Entry 8YW4 (electron microscopy, 3.26 A resolution); this record covers chains A and R of the 6 polymer chains in the assembly.

[Chain A]
Molecule: Mini-Gs
Organism: Homo sapiens
Sequence (361 residues; each row starts with the number of its first residue):
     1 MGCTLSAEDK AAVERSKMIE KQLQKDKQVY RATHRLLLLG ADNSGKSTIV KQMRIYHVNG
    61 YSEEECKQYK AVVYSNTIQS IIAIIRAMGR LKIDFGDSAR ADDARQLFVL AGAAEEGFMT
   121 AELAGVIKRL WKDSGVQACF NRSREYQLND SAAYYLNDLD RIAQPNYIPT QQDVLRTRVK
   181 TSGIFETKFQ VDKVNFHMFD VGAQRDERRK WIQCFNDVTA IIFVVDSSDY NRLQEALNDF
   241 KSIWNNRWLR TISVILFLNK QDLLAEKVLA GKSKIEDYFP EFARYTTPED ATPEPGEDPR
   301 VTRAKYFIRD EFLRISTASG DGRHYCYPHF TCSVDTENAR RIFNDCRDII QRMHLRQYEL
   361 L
Disordered / not traced: 1-4, 59-180

[Chain R]
Molecule: Gastric inhibitory polypeptide receptor
Organism: Homo sapiens
UniProt: P48546 (GIPR_HUMAN); residues 22-421 carry their UniProt numbers (400 of 573 residues fall inside the UniProt entry; the rest is not from it)
Sequence (573 residues; numbered 22 to 594; the number before each row is that of its first residue):
    22 RAETGSKGQT AGELYQRWER YRRECQETLA AAEPPSGLAC NGSFDMYVCW DYAAPNATAR
    82 ASCPWYLPWH HHVTAGFELY QCGSDGRWER YRDHTQCENR ECQEAFLDQR LILERLQVMY
   142 TVGYSLSLAT LLLALLILSL FRRLHCTRNY IHINLFTSFM LRAAAILSRD RLLPRPGPYL
   202 GDQALALWNQ ALAACRTAQI VTQYCVGANY TWLLVEGVYL HSLLVLVGGS EEGHFRYYLL
   262 LGWGAPALFV IPWVIVRYLY ENTQCWERNE VKAIWWIIRT PILMTILINF LIFIRILGIL
   322 LSKLRTRQMR CRDYRLRLAR STLFLVPLLG VHEVVFAPVT EEQARGALRF AKLGFEIFLS
   382 SFQGFLVSVL YCFINKEVQS EIRRGWHHCR LRRSLGEEQR GSSGGGGSGG GGSSGVFTLE
   442 DFVGDWEQTA AYNLDQVLEQ GGVSSLLQNL AVSVTPIQRI VRSGENALKI DIHVIIPYEG
   502 LSADQMAQIE EVFKVVYPVD DHHFKVILPY GTLVIDGVTP NMLNYFGRPY EGIAVFDGKK
   562 ITVTGTLWNG NKIIDERLIT PDGSMLFRVT INS
Disordered / not traced: 22-30, 49-126, 202-207, 330-333, 412-594
Disulfides: Cys216-Cys286
Sequence notes: conflict Thr95 (Ala in P48546), Glu99 (Val in P48546), Tyr101 (Arg in P48546), Arg108 (Gln in P48546), Glu110 (Gly in P48546), Arg111 (Leu in P48546), Tyr112 (Trp in P48546), Arg121 (Pro in P48546), Cys123 (Lys in P48546), Gln124 (Asn in P48546), Phe345 (Thr in P48546)
UniProt features mapped onto this chain:
  - glycosylation (N-linked (GlcNAc...) asparagine): Asn62, Asn77
From the paper describing this entry:
  - mutagenesis - R131E, P195K, R196Y (107.7-fold), R289A (4.6-fold): decreased signaling with retatrutide

[Chain A / chain R interface]
Residue-residue contacts (36; chain A residue first):
  Lys27(A) - Glu253(R)
  Gln28(A) - Glu253(R)  hydrogen bond
  Val194(A) - Val248(R)  hydrophobic
  Val194(A) - Gly249(R)
  Tyr325(A) - Arg328(R)
  Cys326(A) - Arg328(R)  hydrogen bond (backbone-side chain)
  Tyr327(A) - Arg328(R)
  Arg347(A) - Leu245(R)  hydrogen bond (side chain-backbone)
  Arg347(A) - Val246(R)
  Arg347(A) - Leu247(R)  hydrogen bond (side chain-backbone)
  Arg347(A) - Val248(R)
  Asp348(A) - Lys324(R)  salt bridge
  Gln351(A) - Leu245(R)  hydrogen bond (side chain-backbone)
  Gln351(A) - Lys324(R)  hydrogen bond
  Arg352(A) - Lys324(R)  hydrogen bond (side chain-backbone)
  Arg352(A) - Arg328(R)
  His354(A) - Leu244(R)  hydrogen bond (side chain-backbone)
  His354(A) - Leu245(R)
  Leu355(A) - Leu245(R)  hydrophobic
  Leu355(A) - Lys324(R)
  Gln357(A) - Arg169(R)
  Tyr358(A) - Arg169(R)
  Tyr358(A) - Glu237(R)
  Tyr358(A) - Tyr240(R)
  Tyr358(A) - Leu241(R)  hydrophobic
  Glu359(A) - Arg338(R)  hydrogen bond (backbone-side chain)
  Glu359(A) - Ile395(R)
  Glu359(A) - Asn396(R)
  Glu359(A) - Lys397(R)  hydrogen bond (side chain-backbone)
  Leu360(A) - Leu321(R)
  Leu360(A) - Arg338(R)  hydrogen bond (backbone-side chain)
  Leu360(A) - Ser342(R)
  Leu360(A) - Leu346(R)  hydrophobic
  Leu361(A) - Lys324(R)
  Leu361(A) - Leu325(R)  hydrophobic
  Leu361(A) - Arg338(R)  hydrogen bond (backbone-side chain)
Also at the interface, not in a pair above, chain A (21 interface residues in all): Gln24, Arg31, Ala32, Phe343
Also at the interface, not in a pair above, chain R (28 interface residues in all): His173, Ser251, Ile320, Thr327, Arg341, Phe345, Leu349

[Overview]
Chain A and chain R form an interface of 21 and 28 residues respectively, with 12 hydrogen bonds and 1 salt
bridge. Among the polar pairs are Asp348(A)-Lys324(R), Gln28(A)-Glu253(R) and Cys326(A)-Arg328(R). The paper
reports that R131E, P195K and R196Y of chain R, among others, reduce signaling with retatrutide.
Chain A is Mini-Gs and chain R is Gastric inhibitory polypeptide receptor, both from Homo sapiens; the
structure, Cryo-EM structure of the retatrutide-bound human GIPR-Gs complex, was determined by electron
microscopy together with 8YW3 and 8YW5 from the same study.
